3ZPU - chains A and B; structure by X-ray diffraction, 1.80 A resolution.

Chain A:
Molecule: Protease
From: Human immunodeficiency virus 1
Notes: EC 3.4.23.16
UniProtKB: P03366 (POL_HV1B1); residues 1-99 here correspond to UniProt positions 501-599 (UniProt number = residue number + 500)
Chain sequence (99 residues; row label = number of the first residue in the row):
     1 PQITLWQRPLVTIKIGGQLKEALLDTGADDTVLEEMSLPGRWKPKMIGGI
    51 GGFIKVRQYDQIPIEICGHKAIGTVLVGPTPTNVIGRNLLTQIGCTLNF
Sequence notes: conflict P63 (Leu563 in P03366), T82 (Val582 in P03366), V84 (Ile584 in P03366)
Curated features (UniProtKB/Swiss-Prot):
  - region (Dimerization of protease): P1 to L5, G49 to K55, N88 to F99
  - active site: D25 (For protease activity)
  - site: F99 (Cleavage)
Small-molecule neighbours: M8B (methyl N-[(2S)-1-[2-[(4-bromophenyl)methyl]-2-[3-[(3Z,8S,11R)-8-tert-butyl-11-oxidanyl-7,10-bis(oxidanylidene)-6,9-diazabicyclo[11.2.2]heptadeca-1(15),3,13,16-tetraen-11-yl]propyl]hydrazinyl]-3,3-dimethyl-1-oxidanylidene-butan-2-yl]carbamate): R8, L23, D25, G27, A28, D29, D30, V32, I47, G48, G49, I50, P81, T82, V84

Chain B:
Molecule: Protease
From: Human immunodeficiency virus 1
Notes: EC 3.4.23.16
UniProtKB: P03366 (POL_HV1B1); residues 101-199 here correspond to UniProt positions 501-599 (UniProt number = residue number + 400)
Chain sequence (99 residues; numbered 101 to 199; the number before each row is that of its first residue):
   101 PQITLWQRPLVTIKIGGQLKEALLDTGADDTVLEEMSLPGRWKPKMIGGI
   151 GGFIKVRQYDQIPIEICGHKAIGTVLVGPTPTNVIGRNLLTQIGCTLNF
Sequence notes: conflict P163 (Leu563 in P03366), T182 (Val582 in P03366), V184 (Ile584 in P03366)
Curated features (UniProtKB/Swiss-Prot):
  - region (Dimerization of protease): P101 to L105, G149 to K155, N188 to F199
  - active site: D125 (For protease activity)
  - site: F199 (Cleavage)
Small-molecule neighbours: M8B (methyl N-[(2S)-1-[2-[(4-bromophenyl)methyl]-2-[3-[(3Z,8S,11R)-8-tert-butyl-11-oxidanyl-7,10-bis(oxidanylidene)-6,9-diazabicyclo[11.2.2]heptadeca-1(15),3,13,16-tetraen-11-yl]propyl]hydrazinyl]-3,3-dimethyl-1-oxidanylidene-butan-2-yl]carbamate): R108, L123, D125, G127, A128, D129, D130, V132, I147, G148, G149, I150, F153, P181, T182, V184

Interface between chain A and chain B:
Contacting residue pairs (99; chain A residue first):
  P1(A) - L197(B)
  P1(A) - N198(B)
  P1(A) - F199(B)  hydrogen bond (backbone-backbone)
  Q2(A) - T196(B)
  Q2(A) - L197(B)
  Q2(A) - N198(B)  hydrogen bond
  I3(A) - T196(B)
  I3(A) - L197(B)  hydrogen bond (backbone-backbone)
  L5(A) - T126(B)
  L5(A) - R187(B)  hydrogen bond (backbone-side chain)
  L5(A) - T191(B)
  L5(A) - C195(B)
  W6(A) - R187(B)  hydrogen bond (backbone-side chain)
  W6(A) - T191(B)
  Q7(A) - R187(B)
  R8(A) - D129(B)  salt bridge
  R8(A) - R187(B)
  P9(A) - T126(B)
  P9(A) - R187(B)
  P9(A) - L197(B)  hydrophobic
  L23(A) - G127(B)
  L24(A) - T126(B)  hydrogen bond (backbone-side chain)
  L24(A) - G127(B)
  L24(A) - L197(B)  hydrophobic
  D25(A) - D125(B)
  D25(A) - T126(B)
  D25(A) - G127(B)  hydrogen bond (side chain-backbone)
  T26(A) - L105(B)
  T26(A) - P109(B)
  T26(A) - L124(B)  hydrogen bond (side chain-backbone)
  T26(A) - D125(B)
  T26(A) - T126(B)  hydrogen bond (backbone-side chain)
  T26(A) - L197(B)
  G27(A) - L123(B)
  G27(A) - L124(B)
  G27(A) - D125(B)
  D29(A) - R108(B)  salt bridge
  G49(A) - P181(B)
  I50(A) - V132(B)  hydrophobic
  I50(A) - G149(B)
  I50(A) - I150(B)  hydrogen bond (backbone-backbone)
  I50(A) - G151(B)  hydrogen bond (backbone-backbone)
  I50(A) - G152(B)
  I50(A) - I154(B)  hydrophobic
  I50(A) - T180(B)
  I50(A) - P181(B)
  G51(A) - G151(B)
  G51(A) - G152(B)
  G51(A) - I154(B)
  G52(A) - G151(B)
  I54(A) - I150(B)  hydrophobic
  C67(A) - F199(B)  hydrophobic
  H69(A) - F199(B)
  T80(A) - I150(B)
  P81(A) - G149(B)
  P81(A) - I150(B)
  R87(A) - L105(B)  hydrogen bond (side chain-backbone)
  R87(A) - W106(B)  hydrogen bond (side chain-backbone)
  R87(A) - Q107(B)
  R87(A) - R108(B)
  R87(A) - P109(B)
  L90(A) - L105(B)  hydrophobic
  T91(A) - L105(B)
  T91(A) - W106(B)
  Q92(A) - W106(B)
  I93(A) - F199(B)
  G94(A) - N198(B)
  G94(A) - F199(B)
  C95(A) - L105(B)
  C95(A) - L197(B)  hydrophobic
  C95(A) - N198(B)
  C95(A) - F199(B)  hydrophobic
  T96(A) - Q102(B)  hydrogen bond
  T96(A) - I103(B)
  T96(A) - T104(B)
  T96(A) - T196(B)
  T96(A) - L197(B)
  T96(A) - N198(B)  hydrogen bond (backbone-backbone)
  L97(A) - P101(B)
  L97(A) - Q102(B)
  L97(A) - I103(B)  hydrogen bond (backbone-backbone)
  L97(A) - L105(B)  hydrophobic
  L97(A) - P109(B)  hydrophobic
  L97(A) - T126(B)
  L97(A) - C195(B)  hydrophobic
  L97(A) - T196(B)
  N98(A) - P101(B)
  N98(A) - Q102(B)  hydrogen bond
  N98(A) - G194(B)
  N98(A) - C195(B)
  N98(A) - T196(B)  hydrogen bond (backbone-backbone)
  N98(A) - N198(B)  hydrogen bond
  F99(A) - P101(B)  hydrogen bond (backbone-backbone)
  F99(A) - I103(B)  hydrophobic
  F99(A) - C167(B)  hydrophobic
  F99(A) - H169(B)
  F99(A) - I193(B)
  F99(A) - G194(B)
  F99(A) - C195(B)  hydrophobic
Also at the interface, not in a pair above, chain A (37 interface residues in all): A28, T82, V84
Also at the interface, not in a pair above, chain B (36 interface residues in all): I166, L190

Overview:
37 residues of chain A face 36 of chain B across their interface; the contacts include 20 hydrogen bonds and 2
salt bridges. Among the polar pairs are R8(A)-D129(B), D29(A)-R108(B) and Q2(A)-N198(B). Compound M8B is bound
between chain A and chain B.
Both chains are Protease (Human immunodeficiency virus 1). Entry 3ZPU (Design and Synthesis of P1-P3
Macrocyclic Tertiary Alcohol Comprising HIV-1 Protease Inhibitors) was determined by X-ray diffraction
together with 3ZPS and 3ZPT from the same study.
